PDB entry 1J0H | X-ray diffraction, 1.90 A resolution | chains A and B

Chain A (and B):
Name: neopullulanase
From: Geobacillus stearothermophilus
Notes: EC 3.2.1.135; chain B of this document is another copy of the same molecule, construct and numbering; everything in this record applies to it too
UniProt: P38940 (NEPU_BACST); residue numbers follow UniProt; this construct covers 1-588
Sequence (588 residues; numbered 1 to 588; the number before each row is that of its first residue):
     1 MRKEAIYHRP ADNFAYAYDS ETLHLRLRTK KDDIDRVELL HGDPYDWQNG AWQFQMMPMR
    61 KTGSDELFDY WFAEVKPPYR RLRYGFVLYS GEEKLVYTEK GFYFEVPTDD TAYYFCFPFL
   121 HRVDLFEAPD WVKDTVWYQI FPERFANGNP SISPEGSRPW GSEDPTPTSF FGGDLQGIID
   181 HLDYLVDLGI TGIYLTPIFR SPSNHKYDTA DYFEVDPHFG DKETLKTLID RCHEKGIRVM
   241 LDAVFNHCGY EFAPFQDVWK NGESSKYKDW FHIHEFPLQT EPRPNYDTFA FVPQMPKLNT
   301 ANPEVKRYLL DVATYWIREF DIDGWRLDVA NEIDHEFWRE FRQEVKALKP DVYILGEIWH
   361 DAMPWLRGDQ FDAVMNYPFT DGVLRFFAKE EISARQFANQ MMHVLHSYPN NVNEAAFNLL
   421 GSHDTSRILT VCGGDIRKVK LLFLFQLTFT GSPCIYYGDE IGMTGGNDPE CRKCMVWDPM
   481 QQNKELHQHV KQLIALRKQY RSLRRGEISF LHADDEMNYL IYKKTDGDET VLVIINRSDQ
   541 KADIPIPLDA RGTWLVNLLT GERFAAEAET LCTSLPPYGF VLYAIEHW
Curated features (UniProtKB/Swiss-Prot):
  - active site: Asp328 (Nucleophile), Glu357 (Proton donor)
  - binding site (Ca(2+)): Asn147, Asn149, Ser153, Gly172, Asp174
  - binding site (substrate): His247, Arg326, His423, Asp424, Asp468, Arg472
  - site: Asp424 (Transition state stabilizer)
Bound ions: Ca2+: Asn147, Asn149, Ser153, Gly172, Asp174

How chain A and chain B interact:
Residue-residue contacts (94; chain A residue first):
  Arg2(A) - Arg2(B)
  Lys3(A) - Leu67(B)
  Glu4(A) - Arg2(B)  salt bridge
  Glu4(A) - Glu4(B)
  Glu4(A) - Ala5(B)
  Glu4(A) - Lys30(B)  salt bridge
  Glu4(A) - Phe68(B)
  Ala5(A) - Glu4(B)
  Tyr7(A) - Arg28(B)
  Arg9(A) - Asn13(B)  hydrogen bond
  Arg9(A) - Asp361(B)  salt bridge
  Arg9(A) - Met363(B)
  Arg9(A) - Ser407(B)  hydrogen bond (side chain-backbone)
  Asn13(A) - Arg9(B)  hydrogen bond
  Arg28(A) - Glu4(B)
  Arg28(A) - Tyr7(B)
  Arg28(A) - Arg28(B)
  Lys30(A) - Glu4(B)
  Tyr45(A) - Phe289(B)
  Tyr45(A) - Ala290(B)  hydrophobic
  Tyr45(A) - Phe291(B)
  Tyr45(A) - Glu332(B)  hydrogen bond
  Asp46(A) - Arg283(B)  salt bridge
  Leu67(A) - Lys3(B)
  Leu67(A) - Glu4(B)
  Phe68(A) - Glu4(B)
  Tyr79(A) - Arg283(B)  hydrogen bond
  Tyr79(A) - Phe291(B)
  Arg80(A) - His272(B)
  Arg80(A) - His274(B)
  Arg80(A) - Asp287(B)  salt bridge
  Arg81(A) - Thr288(B)  hydrogen bond (side chain-backbone)
  Arg81(A) - Ala290(B)  hydrogen bond (side chain-backbone)
  Arg81(A) - Phe291(B)
  Arg83(A) - His360(B)
  Glu99(A) - His360(B)
  Glu99(A) - Asp361(B)  hydrogen bond (side chain-backbone)
  Lys100(A) - Asp381(B)  salt bridge
  Phe102(A) - Leu67(B)  hydrophobic
  Cys116(A) - His360(B)
  Pro118(A) - Asn331(B)
  Pro118(A) - Glu332(B)
  Pro118(A) - Trp365(B)  hydrophobic
  Phe119(A) - Lys297(B)
  Phe119(A) - Glu332(B)
  His121(A) - Glu332(B)  hydrogen bond (side chain-backbone)
  His121(A) - Ile333(B)
  His121(A) - Asp334(B)
  Val123(A) - Asp334(B)
  Val123(A) - Glu336(B)
  Asp124(A) - Asp334(B)
  Asp124(A) - His335(B)  salt bridge
  Asp124(A) - Glu336(B)  hydrogen bond (side chain-backbone)
  His274(A) - Arg80(B)  hydrogen bond
  Arg283(A) - Tyr79(B)  hydrogen bond
  Asp287(A) - Arg80(B)  salt bridge
  Thr288(A) - Arg81(B)  hydrogen bond (backbone-side chain)
  Phe289(A) - Tyr45(B)
  Ala290(A) - Tyr45(B)  hydrophobic
  Ala290(A) - Gln48(B)
  Ala290(A) - Arg81(B)  hydrogen bond (backbone-side chain)
  Phe291(A) - Asp43(B)
  Phe291(A) - Tyr45(B)
  Phe291(A) - Gln48(B)  hydrogen bond (backbone-side chain)
  Phe291(A) - Asn49(B)
  Phe291(A) - Tyr79(B)  hydrophobic
  Phe291(A) - Arg81(B)
  Lys297(A) - Phe119(B)
  Asn331(A) - Pro118(B)
  Glu332(A) - Tyr45(B)  hydrogen bond
  Glu332(A) - Pro118(B)
  Glu332(A) - Phe119(B)
  Glu332(A) - His121(B)  hydrogen bond (backbone-side chain)
  Ile333(A) - His121(B)
  Asp334(A) - His121(B)  hydrogen bond (backbone-side chain)
  Asp334(A) - Val123(B)
  Asp334(A) - Asp124(B)
  His335(A) - Asp124(B)  hydrogen bond (backbone-side chain)
  Glu336(A) - Val123(B)
  Glu336(A) - Asp124(B)  hydrogen bond (backbone-side chain)
  Arg339(A) - Arg339(B)
  Arg339(A) - Asp369(B)  salt bridge
  His360(A) - Glu99(B)
  His360(A) - Cys116(B)
  Asp361(A) - Arg9(B)  salt bridge
  Asp361(A) - Glu99(B)  hydrogen bond (backbone-side chain)
  Met363(A) - Arg9(B)
  Trp365(A) - Pro118(B)  hydrophobic
  Arg367(A) - Arg367(B)
  Asp369(A) - Arg339(B)  salt bridge
  Asp381(A) - Lys100(B)  salt bridge
  Asp381(A) - Thr111(B)
  Arg385(A) - Tyr103(B)
  Ser407(A) - Arg9(B)  hydrogen bond (backbone-side chain)
Also at the interface, not in a pair above, chain A (61 interface residues in all): Pro10, Ala11, Asp12, Asp43, Glu66, His272, Ala301, Val329, Pro364, His403, Tyr408
Also at the interface, not in a pair above, chain B (60 interface residues in all): Pro10, Ala11, Asp12, Asp46, Phe102, Val329, Pro364, Tyr408

Overview:
Chain A and chain B form an interface of 61 and 60 residues respectively; the contacts include 22 hydrogen
bonds and 12 salt bridges. Polar pairs include Glu4(A)-Arg2(B), Glu4(A)-Lys30(B) and Arg9(A)-Asp361(B).
Chain A and chain B are both neopullulanase (Geobacillus stearothermophilus); the structure, Crystal structure
of Bacillus stearothermophilus neopullulanase, was determined by X-ray diffraction, deposited together with
1J0I, 1J0J and 1J0K.
